5AB6 - chains E and F; structure by X-ray diffraction, 1.90 A resolution.

Chain E (and F):
Protein: SCP2-thiolase like protein
Source organism: Trypanosoma brucei brucei
Notes: chain F of this document is another copy of the same molecule, construct and numbering; everything in this record applies to it too
UniProt: C9ZUV7 (C9ZUV7_TRYB9); numbering as in UniProt (aligned over 1-409)
Sequence (425 residues; row label = number of the first residue in the row; numbers below 1 keep their minus sign (His-15 is residue -15)):
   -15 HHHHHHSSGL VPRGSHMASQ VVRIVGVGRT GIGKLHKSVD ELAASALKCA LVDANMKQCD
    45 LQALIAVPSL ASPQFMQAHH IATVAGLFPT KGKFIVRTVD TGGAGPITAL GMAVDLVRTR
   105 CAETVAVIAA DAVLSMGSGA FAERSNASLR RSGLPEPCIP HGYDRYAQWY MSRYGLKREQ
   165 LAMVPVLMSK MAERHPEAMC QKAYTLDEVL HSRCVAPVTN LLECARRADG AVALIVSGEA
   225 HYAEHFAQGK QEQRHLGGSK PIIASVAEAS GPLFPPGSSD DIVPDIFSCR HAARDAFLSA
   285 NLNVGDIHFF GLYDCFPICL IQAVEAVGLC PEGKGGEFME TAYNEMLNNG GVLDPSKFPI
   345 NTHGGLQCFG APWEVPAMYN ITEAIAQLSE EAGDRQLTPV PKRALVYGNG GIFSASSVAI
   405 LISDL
Disordered / not traced: -15 to 3, 232-239, 264-265, 409 (chain F: -15 to 2, 232-239, 264-265, 409)
Sequence notes: expression tag (-15 to 0)
Small-molecule neighbours: acetoacetyl-coenzyme A (CAA): Gly86, Gly87, Ser122, Phe125, Pro141, Ile143, Pro144, Tyr147, Tyr188, Arg197, Val199, Leu205, Leu206, Cys208, Ala209, Arg210, Arg211, Tyr297, Cys299, Phe300, Leu350, Gln351, Trp357, Glu358, Asn393, Gly394, Gly395
Reported in the primary citation:
  - binding site for acetoacetyl-coenzyme A: Gly87, Ser122, Phe125, Ile143, Pro144, Tyr147, Arg197, Leu205, Cys208, Ala209, Arg210, Arg211, Tyr297, Cys299, Phe300, Trp357, Gly395
  - catalytic residues: Gly87, Tyr297, Gly395
  - catalytic residues: Cys299 (proposed by the authors, not directly observed)

Interface between chain E and chain F:
Contacting residue pairs - 81 pairs, chain E then chain F:
  Pro57(E) with Arg134(F), hydrogen bond (backbone-side chain)
  Gln58(E) with Arg134(F), hydrogen bond
  Phe59(E) with Ser132(F); Leu257(F); Trp357(F), hydrophobic; Glu358(F)
  Met60(E) with Asp84(F), hydrogen bond (backbone-side chain); Thr85(F); Gly86(F); Leu257(F), hydrophobic; Gly394(F); Gly395(F), hydrogen bond (side chain-backbone); Ser398(F); Ala399(F), hydrophobic
  His63(E) with Ser254(F); Gly255(F); Ser398(F), hydrogen bond (side chain-backbone); Ala399(F)
  His64(E) with Arg134(F); Leu257(F)
  Thr67(E) with Pro256(F); Leu257(F), hydrogen bond (side chain-backbone); Phe258(F)
  Phe72(E) with Ser254(F); Gly255(F); Pro256(F), hydrophobic
  Pro73(E) with Asp269(F)
  Thr74(E) with Asp269(F)
  Lys77(E) with Glu252(F); Asp279(F), salt bridge
  Phe78(E) with Ala253(F); Ser254(F), hydrogen bond (backbone-backbone)
  Ile79(E) with Glu252(F); Ser254(F)
  Val80(E) with Thr85(F); Ser254(F), hydrogen bond (backbone-side chain)
  Arg81(E) with Val83(F); Met96(F); Glu252(F), salt bridge
  Thr82(E) with Val83(F); Asp84(F), hydrogen bond (backbone-backbone)
  Val83(E) with Thr82(F)
  Asp84(E) with Met60(F), hydrogen bond (side chain-backbone); Thr82(F), hydrogen bond (backbone-backbone)
  Thr85(E) with Met60(F); Val80(F); Arg81(F)
  Gly86(E) with Met60(F)
  Met96(E) with Arg81(F); Met96(F), hydrophobic
  Ser132(E) with Phe59(F)
  Arg134(E) with Pro57(F), hydrogen bond (side chain-backbone); Gln58(F), hydrogen bond; His64(F)
  Glu252(E) with Lys77(F); Ile79(F); Arg81(F), salt bridge
  Ala253(E) with Phe78(F)
  Ser254(E) with His63(F); Phe78(F), hydrogen bond (backbone-backbone); Ile79(F); Val80(F), hydrogen bond (side chain-backbone)
  Gly255(E) with His63(F); Phe72(F)
  Pro256(E) with Thr67(F); Phe72(F), hydrophobic
  Leu257(E) with Phe59(F); His64(F); Thr67(F), hydrogen bond (backbone-side chain)
  Phe258(E) with Thr67(F)
  Asp269(E) with Pro73(F); Thr74(F)
  Asp279(E) with Lys77(F), salt bridge
  Trp357(E) with Phe59(F), hydrophobic
  Glu358(E) with Phe59(F)
  Gly394(E) with Met60(F)
  Gly395(E) with Met60(F), hydrogen bond (backbone-side chain)
  Ser398(E) with Met60(F); His63(F), hydrogen bond (backbone-side chain)
  Ala399(E) with Met60(F), hydrophobic; His63(F)
Other interface residues (no listed pair), chain E (47 interface residues in all): Asp24, Val68, Gly76, Thr92, Asp99, Thr103, Arg135, Val267, His275
Other interface residues (no listed pair), chain F (47 interface residues in all): Asp24, Val68, Gly76, Thr92, Asp99, Thr103, Arg135, Val267, His275

Summary:
Chain E and chain F each contribute 47 residues to their interface, with 18 hydrogen bonds and 4 salt bridges.
Polar pairs include Lys77(E)-Asp279(F), Arg81(E)-Glu252(F) and Pro57(E)-Arg134(F). Chain E binds
acetoacetyl-coenzyme A. From the paper: catalytic residues Gly87(E), Tyr297(E) and Gly395(E) among others; a
binding site for acetoacetyl-coenzyme A at Gly87(E), Ser122(E) and Phe125(E) among others.
Both chains are SCP2-thiolase like protein (Trypanosoma brucei brucei). Entry 5AB6 (Crystal structure of
Trypanosoma brucei SCP2-thiolase like protein (TbSLP) in complex with acetoacetyl-CoA) was determined by X-ray
diffraction (same publication as 5AB4 and 5AB7).
